PDB entry 7V8I | electron microscopy, 3.60 A resolution | chains E and F of the 4 polymer chains in the assembly

# Chain E
Name: Lipoprotein-releasing system transmembrane protein LolE
Source organism: Escherichia coli K-12
UniProt: P75958 (LOLE_ECOLI); residue numbers follow UniProt; this construct covers 1-414
Amino-acid sequence (414 residues; each row starts with the number of its first residue):
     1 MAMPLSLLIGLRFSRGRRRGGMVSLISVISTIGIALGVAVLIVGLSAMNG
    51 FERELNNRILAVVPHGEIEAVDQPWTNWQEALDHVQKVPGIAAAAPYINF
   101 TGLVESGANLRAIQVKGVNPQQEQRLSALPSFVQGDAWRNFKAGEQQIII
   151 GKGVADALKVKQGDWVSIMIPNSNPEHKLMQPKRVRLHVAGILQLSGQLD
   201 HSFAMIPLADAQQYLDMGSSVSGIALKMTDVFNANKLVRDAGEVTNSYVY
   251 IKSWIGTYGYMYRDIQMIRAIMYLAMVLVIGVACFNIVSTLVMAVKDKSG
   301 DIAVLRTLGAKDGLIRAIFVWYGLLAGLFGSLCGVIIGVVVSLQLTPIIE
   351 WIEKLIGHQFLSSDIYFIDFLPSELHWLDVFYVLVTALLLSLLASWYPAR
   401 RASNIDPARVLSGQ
Unresolved in the structure: 1-5, 413-414
From the paper describing this entry:
  - mutagenesis - D264F, D264K, D264N: abolished growth

# Chain F
Name: Lipoprotein-releasing system ATP-binding protein LolD
Source organism: Escherichia coli K-12
Notes: EC 7.6.2.-
UniProt: P75957 (LOLD_ECOLI); residue numbers follow UniProt; this construct covers 1-233
Amino-acid sequence (233 residues; row label = number of the first residue in the row):
     1 MNKILLQCDNLCKRYQEGSVQTDVLHNVSFSVGEGEMMAIVGSSGSGKST
    51 LLHLLGGLDTPTSGDVIFNGQPMSKLSSAAKAELRNQKLGFIYQFHHLLP
   101 DFTALENVAMPLLIGKKKPAEINSRALEMLKAVGLDHRANHRPSELSGGE
   151 RQRVAIARALVNNPRLVLADQPTGNLDARNADSIFQLLGELNRLQGTAFL
   201 VVTHDLQLAKRMSRQLEMRDGRLTAELSLMGAE
Unresolved in the structure: 1, 231-233
Sequence notes: engineered mutation Q171 (Glu in P75957)
Residues lining bound ligands:
  - AMP-PNP (ANP; phosphoaminophosphonic acid-adenylate ester), molecule 1: Y15, V24, S43, S44, G45, S46, G47, K48, S49, T50, Q94, H204
  - AMP-PNP (ANP), molecule 2: R138, H141, E145, L146, S147, G148, G149, E150, N175
Swiss-Prot annotation at these positions:
  - binding site (ATP): G42 to S49
  - mutagenesis: G42 (G42D: Loss of lipoprotein release when overexpressed)
From the paper describing this entry:
  - conformationally variable residues (domain motion): S147

# How chain E and chain F interact
Residue-residue contacts (45):
  F13(E) with E106(F)
  S14(E) with F102(F)
  R17(E) with D101(F), hydrogen bond (side chain-backbone); F102(F); E106(F), salt bridge
  R18(E) with D101(F), salt bridge
  G20(E) with D101(F)
  G21(E) with R142(F)
  K298(E) with L99(F); P100(F)
  D301(E) with H97(F); L99(F); R158(F), salt bridge
  A303(E) with R85(F), hydrogen bond (backbone-side chain)
  V304(E) with L58(F), hydrophobic; R85(F); Y93(F)
  L305(E) with N86(F); M110(F), hydrophobic; P111(F); I114(F); R158(F)
  R306(E) with A82(F); N86(F), hydrogen bond (backbone-side chain); I114(F)
  T307(E) with A82(F); E83(F); N86(F); I114(F), hydrogen bond (side chain-backbone); K116(F)
  L308(E) with A79(F); E83(F); Q87(F)
  A310(E) with K116(F)
  D312(E) with A79(F)
  D406(E) with L58(F); D59(F); T60(F), hydrogen bond
  P407(E) with L58(F); R85(F); Y93(F)
  A408(E) with L58(F), hydrogen bond (backbone-backbone); D59(F)
  V410(E) with Y93(F), hydrophobic; H97(F)
Also at the interface, not in a pair above, chain E (24 interface residues in all): S6, I302, G309, L411
Also at the interface, not in a pair above, chain F (27 interface residues in all): S78, F91, L98, L113, G115

# In short
Chain E and chain F form an interface of 24 and 27 residues respectively; the contacts include 6 hydrogen
bonds and 3 salt bridges. Among the polar pairs are R17(E)-E106(F), R18(E)-D101(F) and D301(E)-R158(F). Chain
F binds AMP-PNP. From the paper: D264F, D264K and D264N of chain E abolish growth; conformational variability
at S147(F).
Chain E is Lipoprotein-releasing system transmembrane protein LolE and chain F is Lipoprotein-releasing system
ATP-binding protein LolD, both from Escherichia coli K-12; the structure, LolCD(E171Q)E with bound AMPPNP in
nanodiscs, was determined by electron microscopy, deposited together with 7V8L and 7V8M.
